PDB entry 7CZ5 | electron microscopy, 2.60 A resolution | chains R and P of the 6 polymer chains in the assembly

== Chain R ==
Protein: Growth hormone-releasing hormone receptor
From: Homo sapiens
UniProt: Q02643 (GHRHR_HUMAN); residues 23-405 carry their UniProt numbers (383 of 556 residues fall inside the UniProt entry; the rest is not from it)
Chain sequence (556 residues; row label = number of the first residue in the row):
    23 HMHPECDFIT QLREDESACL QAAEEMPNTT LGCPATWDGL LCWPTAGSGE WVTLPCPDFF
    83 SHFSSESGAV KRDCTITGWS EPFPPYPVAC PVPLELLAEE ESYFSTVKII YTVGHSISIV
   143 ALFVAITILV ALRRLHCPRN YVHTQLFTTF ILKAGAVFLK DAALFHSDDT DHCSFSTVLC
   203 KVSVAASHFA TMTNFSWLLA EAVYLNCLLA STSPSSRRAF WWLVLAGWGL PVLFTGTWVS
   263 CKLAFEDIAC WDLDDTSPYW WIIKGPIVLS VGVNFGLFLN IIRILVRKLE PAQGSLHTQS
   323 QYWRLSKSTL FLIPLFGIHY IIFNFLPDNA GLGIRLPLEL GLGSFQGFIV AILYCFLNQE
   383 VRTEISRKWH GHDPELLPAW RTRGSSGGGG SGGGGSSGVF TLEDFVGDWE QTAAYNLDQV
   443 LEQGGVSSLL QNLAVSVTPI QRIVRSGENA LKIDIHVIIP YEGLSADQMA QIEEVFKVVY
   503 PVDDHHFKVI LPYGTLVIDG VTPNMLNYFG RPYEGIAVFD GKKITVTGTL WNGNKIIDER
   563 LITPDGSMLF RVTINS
Not modelled in the structure: 23-118, 313-319, 395-578
Cystine bridges: Cys-202/Cys-272
From the paper describing this entry:
  - mutagenesis - K182A (200-fold), F187A, C195A (100-fold), D350A, R357A: decreased signaling with Somatoliberin (chain P)
  - mutagenesis - G393R: increased signaling with Somatoliberin (chain P)
  - disease-associated variants - D60G, R94Q, S140P (7000-fold), N162D, N162I, A176V, M214V, R357C (1000-fold): decreased signaling with Somatoliberin (chain P)
  - contacts within the chain: Leu-157/Asn-162 (backbone contact), His-137/Ala-176 (hydrophobic contact), Ile-141/Ala-176 (hydrophobic contact), Ile-173/Ala-176 (hydrophobic contact)
  - disease-associated variants - H165Q: abolished signaling with Somatoliberin (chain P)

== Chain P ==
Protein: Somatoliberin
UniProt: P01286 (SLIB_HUMAN); residues 1-44 here correspond to UniProt positions 32-75 (UniProt number = residue number + 31)
Chain sequence (44 residues; row label = number of the first residue in the row):
     1 YADAIFTNSY RKVLGQLSAR KLLQDIMSRQ QGESNQERGA RARL
Not modelled in the structure: 29-44
Swiss-Prot annotation at these positions:
  - modified residue: Leu-44 (Leucine amide)
From the paper describing this entry:
  - mutagenesis - D3A: decreased signaling with Growth hormone-releasing hormone receptor (chain R)

== Interface between chain R and chain P ==
Residue-residue contacts - 39 pairs, chain R then chain P:
  Leu-119(R) / Gln-16(P)
  Leu-119(R) / Leu-17(P)  hydrophobic
  Glu-122(R) / Val-13(P)
  Glu-123(R) / Leu-17(P)
  Phe-126(R) / Phe-6(P)  hydrophobic
  Phe-126(R) / Ser-9(P)
  Phe-126(R) / Tyr-10(P)  hydrophobic
  Ser-127(R) / Tyr-10(P)
  Val-129(R) / Phe-6(P)  hydrophobic
  Tyr-133(R) / Phe-6(P)
  Val-179(R) / Asp-3(P)
  Lys-182(R) / Asp-3(P)  salt bridge
  Lys-182(R) / Thr-7(P)  hydrogen bond
  Phe-187(R) / Tyr-10(P)  hydrophobic
  Phe-187(R) / Arg-11(P)
  Asp-193(R) / Ser-18(P)  hydrogen bond (backbone-side chain)
  Asp-193(R) / Leu-22(P)
  His-194(R) / Arg-11(P)  hydrogen bond
  His-194(R) / Leu-14(P)
  His-194(R) / Gly-15(P)
  Cys-195(R) / Gly-15(P)  hydrogen bond (side chain-backbone)
  Cys-195(R) / Ala-19(P)  hydrophobic
  His-210(R) / Tyr-1(P)  hydrogen bond
  Thr-213(R) / Tyr-1(P)
  Ala-271(R) / Arg-11(P)  hydrogen bond (backbone-side chain)
  Cys-272(R) / Arg-11(P)
  Asp-274(R) / Asn-8(P)
  Asp-274(R) / Arg-11(P)  salt bridge
  Asp-276(R) / Asn-8(P)  hydrogen bond
  Trp-282(R) / Tyr-1(P)  hydrophobic
  Asp-350(R) / Ile-5(P)
  Leu-354(R) / Ile-5(P)  hydrophobic
  Arg-357(R) / Ala-2(P)
  Arg-357(R) / Ile-5(P)
  Leu-358(R) / Ala-2(P)
  Glu-361(R) / Tyr-1(P)
  Glu-361(R) / Ala-2(P)
  Leu-362(R) / Ala-2(P)  hydrophobic
  Leu-362(R) / Phe-6(P)  hydrophobic
Also at the interface, not in a pair above, chain R (36 interface residues in all): Ala-120, Lys-130, Leu-186, Asp-190, Thr-192, Phe-197, Phe-217, Leu-275, Ile-285, Ile-289
Also at the interface, not in a pair above, chain P (19 interface residues in all): Ala-4
Interface features reported in the paper:
  - pairs named by the authors: Phe-126(R)/Phe-6(P) (pi stacking), Val-129(R)/Phe-6(P) (hydrophobic contact), Tyr-133(R)/Phe-6(P) (pi stacking), Lys-182(R)/Asp-3(P) (salt bridge), Phe-187(R)/Tyr-10(P) (pi stacking), Asp-193(R)/Ser-18(P) (hydrogen bond), His-194(R)/Arg-11(P) (backbone contact), His-210(R)/Tyr-1(P) (hydrogen bond), Thr-213(R)/Tyr-1(P) (hydrophobic contact), Ala-271(R)/Arg-11(P) (backbone contact), Asp-274(R)/Arg-11(P) (salt bridge), Asp-274(R)/Asn-8(P) (hydrogen bond), Trp-282(R)/Tyr-1(P) (hydrophobic contact), Arg-357(R)/Tyr-1(P), Leu-362(R)/Phe-6(P) (hydrophobic contact)
  - interface residues, chain R: Tyr-133(R), Asp-350(R), Leu-362(R)
  - interface residues, chain P: Ala-2(P), Ile-5(P), Thr-7(P)

== Overview ==
36 residues of chain R face 19 of chain P across their interface; the contacts include 7 hydrogen bonds and 2
salt bridges. Polar pairs include Lys-182(R)/Asp-3(P), Asp-274(R)/Arg-11(P) and Lys-182(R)/Thr-7(P). The paper
describes pi stacking between Phe-126(R) and Phe-6(P), Tyr-133(R) and Phe-6(P) and Phe-187(R) and Tyr-10(P);
hydrophobic contacts between Val-129(R) and Phe-6(P), Thr-213(R) and Tyr-1(P) and Trp-282(R) and Tyr-1(P)
among others; salt bridges between Lys-182(R) and Asp-3(P) and Asp-274(R) and Arg-11(P). The paper reports
that K182A, F187A and C195A of chain R, among others, reduce signaling with Somatoliberin (chain P); interface
residues Tyr-133(R), Asp-350(R) and Ala-2(P) among others; 16 substitutions were tested in all.
Here chain R is Growth hormone-releasing hormone receptor (Homo sapiens) and chain P is Somatoliberin. Entry
7CZ5 (Cryo-EM structure of the human growth hormone-releasing hormone receptor-Gs protein complex) was
determined by electron microscopy.
